Entry 8ECC (X-ray diffraction, 2.44 A resolution); this record covers chains A and J of the 6 polymer chains in the assembly.

[Chain A]
Protein: Cyclic GMP-AMP synthase
From: Mus musculus
Notes: EC 2.7.7.86
Reference sequence: Q8C6L5 (CGAS_MOUSE); residue numbers follow UniProt; this construct covers 147-507
Chain sequence (364 residues; each row starts with the number of its first residue):
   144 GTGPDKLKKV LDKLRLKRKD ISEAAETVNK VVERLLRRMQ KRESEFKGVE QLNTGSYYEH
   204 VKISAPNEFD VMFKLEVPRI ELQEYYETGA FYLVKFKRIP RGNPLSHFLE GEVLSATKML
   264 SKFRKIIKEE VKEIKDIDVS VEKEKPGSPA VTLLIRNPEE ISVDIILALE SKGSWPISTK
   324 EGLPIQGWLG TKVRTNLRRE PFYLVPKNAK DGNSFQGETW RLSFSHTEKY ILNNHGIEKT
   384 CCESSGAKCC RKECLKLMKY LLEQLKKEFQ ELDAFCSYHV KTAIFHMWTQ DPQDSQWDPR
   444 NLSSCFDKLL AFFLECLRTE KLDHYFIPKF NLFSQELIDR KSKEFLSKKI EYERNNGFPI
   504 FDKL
Unresolved in the structure: 144-148, 239-244, 353-358, 507
Construct notes: expression tag (144-146)
Metal / ion sites: Mg2+: Ser-199, Glu-211, Asp-213 (together with ATP); Zn2+: His-378, Cys-384, Cys-385, Cys-392
Ligand contacts: ATP (adenosine-5'-triphosphate): Gly-198, Ser-199, Glu-202, Lys-205, Glu-211, Asp-213, Arg-364, Ser-368, Glu-371, Lys-402, Glu-406, Ser-420, Tyr-421, Lys-424, His-467
Curated features (UniProtKB/Swiss-Prot):
  - region: Lys-372 to Lys-395 (DNA-binding)
  - motif: Leu-154 to Leu-159 (Nuclear export signal), Asp-281 to Ser-291 (Nuclear localization signal)
  - binding site (GTP): Thr-197, Asp-307, Arg-364 to Glu-371
  - binding site (ATP): Ser-199, Glu-371, Lys-402, Ser-420 to Lys-424
  - binding site (Mg(2+)): Glu-211, Asp-213, Asp-307
  - binding site (2',3'-cGAMP): Asp-213, Gly-290, Asp-307, Lys-350, Arg-364 to Ser-366
  - binding site (Zn(2+)): His-378, Cys-384, Cys-385, Cys-392
  - site: Arg-241 (Arginine-anchor), Asp-307, Ile-308 (Cleavage)
  - modified residue: Lys-156 (N6-lactoyllysine), Glu-176 (PolyADP-ribosyl glutamic acid), Ser-199 (Phosphoserine), Tyr-201 (Phosphotyrosine), Glu-272 (5-glutamyl polyglutamate), Ser-291 (Phosphoserine), Glu-302 (5-glutamyl glutamate), Lys-372 (N6-acetyllysine), Lys-382 (N6-acetyllysine), Lys-402 (N6-acetyllysine), Ser-420 (Phosphoserine), Lys-491 (N6-methyllysine)
  - lipidation (S-palmitoyl cysteine): Cys-392, Cys-393, Cys-459
  - cross-link (Glycyl lysine isopeptide (Lys-Gly)): Lys-217 (interchain with G-Cter in SUMO), Lys-271 (interchain with G-Cter in ubiquitin), Lys-335 (interchain with G-Cter in SUMO), Lys-372 (interchain with G-Cter in SUMO), Lys-382 (interchain with G-Cter in SUMO), Lys-399 (interchain with G-Cter in ubiquitin), Lys-402 (interchain with G-Cter in ubiquitin), Lys-409 (interchain with G-Cter in ubiquitin), Lys-410 (interchain with G-Cter in ubiquitin), Lys-464 (interchain with G-Cter in SUMO)

[Chain J]
Molecule: Palindromic DNA18
Sequence (18 nucleotides; numbered 1 to 18; the number before each row is that of its first residue):
     1 ATCTGTACAT GTACAGAT

[Chain A / chain J interface]
Residue-residue contacts - 5 pairs, chain A then chain J:
  Arg-222(A) with DA17(J), salt bridge to the phosphate
  Lys-315(A) with DA15(J), sugar contact; DG16(J), phosphate contact
  Gly-316(A) with DG16(J), hydrogen bond to the phosphate
  Arg-342(A) with DA13(J), hydrogen bond to the sugar
Other interface residues (no listed pair), chain J (6 interface residues in all): DT12, DC14

[Overview]
The interface between chain A and chain J involves 4 residues on one side and 6 on the other, with 2 hydrogen
bonds and 1 salt bridge. Polar pairs include Arg-342(A)/DA13(J), Gly-316(A)/DG16(J) and Arg-222(A)/DA17(J).
Bound to chain A: ATP.
Here chain A is Cyclic GMP-AMP synthase (Mus musculus) and chain J is Palindromic DNA18. Entry 8ECC (Structure
of Ternary Complex of cGAS with dsDNA and Bound 5-pppI(2,5)pA) was determined by X-ray diffraction.
